Entry 2OUI (X-ray diffraction, 1.77 A resolution); this record covers chains A and B of the 4 polymer chains in the assembly.

Chain A (and B):
Molecule: NADP-dependent alcohol dehydrogenase
Organism: Entamoeba histolytica
Notes: EC 1.1.1.2; chain B of this document is another copy of the same molecule, construct and numbering; everything in this record applies to it too
UniProt: P35630 (ADH1_ENTHI); residues 1-360 here = UniProt positions 1-360
Sequence (360 residues; row label = number of the first residue in the row):
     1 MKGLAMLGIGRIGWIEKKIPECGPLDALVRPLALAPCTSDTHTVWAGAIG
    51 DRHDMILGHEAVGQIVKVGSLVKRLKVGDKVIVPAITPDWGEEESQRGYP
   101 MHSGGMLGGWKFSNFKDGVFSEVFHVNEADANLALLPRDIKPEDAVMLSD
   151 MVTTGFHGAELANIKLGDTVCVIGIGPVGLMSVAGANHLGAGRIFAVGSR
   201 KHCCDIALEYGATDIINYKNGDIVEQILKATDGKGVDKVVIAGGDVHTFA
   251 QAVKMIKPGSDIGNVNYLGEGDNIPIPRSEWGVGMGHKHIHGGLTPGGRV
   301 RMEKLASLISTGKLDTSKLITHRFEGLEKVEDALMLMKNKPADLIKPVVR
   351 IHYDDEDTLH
Construct notes: engineered mutation Pro275 (Asp in P35630)
Curated features (UniProtKB/Swiss-Prot):
  - binding site (NADP(+)): Lys346
Metal / ion sites: Zn2+: Cys37, His59, Asp150 (together with cacodylate ion)

Chain A / chain B interface:
Contacting residue pairs (113):
  Ala48(A) with Arg278(B); Val283(B)
  Glu93(A) with Lys257(B), salt bridge
  Arg97(A) with Lys257(B); Pro258(B), hydrogen bond (side chain-backbone); Gly259(B), hydrogen bond (side chain-backbone)
  Tyr99(A) with Gly259(B); His287(B); His289(B), hydrogen bond
  Met101(A) with His287(B)
  His102(A) with Pro258(B); Met285(B), hydrogen bond (side chain-backbone); Gly286(B); His287(B), hydrogen bond
  Met106(A) with Pro258(B), hydrophobic; Ser279(B); Glu280(B); Gly282(B); Gly286(B); Lys288(B)
  Leu107(A) with Met285(B)
  His157(A) with His287(B), hydrogen bond
  Phe249(A) with Trp281(B), hydrophobic
  Lys257(A) with Glu93(B), salt bridge; Arg97(B)
  Pro258(A) with Arg97(B), hydrogen bond (backbone-side chain); His102(B); Met106(B)
  Gly259(A) with Arg97(B), hydrogen bond (backbone-side chain); Tyr99(B)
  Asn264(A) with Gly284(B), hydrogen bond (side chain-backbone)
  Asn266(A) with Val283(B)
  Tyr267(A) with Val283(B); Met285(B), hydrophobic
  Leu268(A) with Arg278(B), hydrogen bond (backbone-side chain); Val283(B), hydrogen bond (backbone-backbone); Gly284(B)
  Gly269(A) with Arg278(B)
  Glu270(A) with Arg278(B)
  Gly271(A) with Arg278(B), hydrogen bond (backbone-side chain)
  Asp272(A) with Pro277(B); Arg278(B), hydrogen bond (backbone-backbone)
  Asn273(A) with Pro275(B); Ile276(B); Pro277(B)
  Ile274(A) with Ile274(B); Pro275(B); Ile276(B), hydrogen bond (backbone-backbone); Trp281(B), hydrophobic
  Pro275(A) with Asn273(B); Ile274(B)
  Ile276(A) with Asn273(B); Ile274(B), hydrogen bond (backbone-backbone)
  Pro277(A) with Asp272(B); Asn273(B)
  Arg278(A) with Ala48(B); Leu268(B), hydrogen bond (side chain-backbone); Gly269(B); Glu270(B); Gly271(B), hydrogen bond (side chain-backbone); Asp272(B), hydrogen bond (backbone-backbone)
  Ser279(A) with Met106(B)
  Glu280(A) with Met106(B)
  Trp281(A) with Phe249(B), hydrophobic; Ile274(B), hydrophobic; Ile290(B), hydrophobic; His291(B); Gly292(B)
  Gly282(A) with Met106(B); Leu107(B)
  Val283(A) with Asn266(B); Tyr267(B); Leu268(B), hydrogen bond (backbone-backbone)
  Gly284(A) with Asn264(B), hydrogen bond (backbone-side chain); Leu268(B); Gly292(B); Gly293(B), hydrogen bond (backbone-backbone)
  Met285(A) with His102(B); Leu107(B); Tyr267(B), hydrophobic; Gly292(B); Gly293(B); Leu294(B), hydrogen bond (backbone-backbone)
  Gly286(A) with His102(B); Met106(B); Gly292(B), hydrogen bond (backbone-backbone)
  His287(A) with Tyr99(B); Met101(B); His102(B), hydrogen bond; His157(B), hydrogen bond; Leu161(B); Gly292(B), hydrogen bond (backbone-backbone); Gly293(B); Leu294(B)
  Lys288(A) with Met106(B)
  His289(A) with Tyr99(B), hydrogen bond; Ile290(B); His291(B), hydrogen bond
  Ile290(A) with Trp281(B), hydrophobic; His289(B); Ile290(B), hydrogen bond (backbone-backbone)
  His291(A) with Trp281(B); His289(B), hydrogen bond
  Gly292(A) with Trp281(B); Gly284(B); Met285(B); Gly286(B), hydrogen bond (backbone-backbone); His287(B), hydrogen bond (backbone-backbone)
  Gly293(A) with Gly284(B), hydrogen bond (backbone-backbone); Met285(B); His287(B)
  Leu294(A) with Met285(B), hydrogen bond (backbone-backbone); His287(B)
Interface residues without a listed pair, chain A (50 interface residues in all): Ile49, Gly105, Trp110, Leu161, Val246, Ser260, Val265
Interface residues without a listed pair, chain B (50 interface residues in all): Ile49, Gly105, Trp110, Val246, Ser260, Val265

In short:
The chain A/chain B interface involves 50 residues from each chain, with 34 hydrogen bonds and 2 salt bridges.
Polar pairs include Glu93(A)-Lys257(B), Arg97(A)-Pro258(B) and Arg97(A)-Gly259(B). Cys37(A), His59(A) and
Asp150(A) coordinate Zn2+. Curated annotation (UniProt) lists NADP+-binding residue Lys346(A) on chain A.
Both chains are NADP-dependent alcohol dehydrogenase (Entamoeba histolytica). Entry 2OUI (D275P mutant of
alcohol dehydrogenase from protozoa Entamoeba histolytica) was determined by X-ray diffraction, deposited
together with 2NVB.
